3U6E - chains A and B of the 3 polymer chains in the assembly; structure by X-ray diffraction, 1.70 A resolution.

Chain A:
Protein: Formamidopyrimidine-DNA glycosylase
Source organism: Geobacillus stearothermophilus
Notes: EC 3.2.2.23
UniProt: P84131 (P84131_GEOSE); numbering as in UniProt (aligned over 2-274)
Amino-acid sequence (273 residues; numbered 2 to 274; the number before each row is that of its first residue):
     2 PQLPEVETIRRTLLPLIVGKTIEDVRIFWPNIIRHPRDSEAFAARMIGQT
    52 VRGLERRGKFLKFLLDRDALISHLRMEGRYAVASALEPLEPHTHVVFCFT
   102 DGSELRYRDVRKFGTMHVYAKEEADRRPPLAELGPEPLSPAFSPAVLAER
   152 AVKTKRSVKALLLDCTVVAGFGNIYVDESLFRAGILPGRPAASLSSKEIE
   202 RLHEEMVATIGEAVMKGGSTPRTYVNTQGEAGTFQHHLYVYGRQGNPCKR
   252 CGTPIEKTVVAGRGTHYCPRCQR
Unresolved in the structure: 217-237
Sequence notes: engineered mutation Cys166 (Gln in P84131)
Metal / ion sites: Zn2+: Cys249, Cys252, Cys269, Cys272
What the authors report for this chain:
  - binding site for the 16-nt DNA strand: Phe114
  - conformationally variable residues (order/disorder transition): Lys217 to His237

Chain B:
Molecule: 16-nt DNA strand
Sequence (16 nucleotides; row label = number of the first residue in the row):
     1 AGGTAGATCCAGACGC
Unresolved in the structure: 1, 15-16

Interface between chain A and chain B:
Pairs across the interface - 15 pairs, chain A then chain B:
  Trp30(A) - DC10(B)  hydrogen bond to the phosphate
  Asn32(A) - DC10(B)  hydrogen bond to the phosphate
  Val111(A) - DA11(B)  sugar contact
  Val111(A) - DG12(B)  sugar contact
  Arg112(A) - DC10(B)  sugar contact
  Arg112(A) - DA11(B)  hydrogen bond to the base
  Arg112(A) - DG12(B)  hydrogen bond to the sugar
  Lys113(A) - DC10(B)  phosphate contact
  Lys113(A) - DA11(B)  salt bridge to the phosphate
  Phe114(A) - DC9(B)  base contact
  Phe114(A) - DC10(B)  sugar contact
  Thr155(A) - DT4(B)  hydrogen bond to the phosphate
  Lys156(A) - DT4(B)  hydrogen bond to the phosphate
  Arg157(A) - DT4(B)  salt bridge to the phosphate
  Arg157(A) - DA5(B)  phosphate contact
Interface residues without a listed pair, chain A (11 interface residues in all): His93, Lys154

Overview:
Chain A and chain B form an interface of 11 and 6 residues respectively; the contacts include 6 hydrogen bonds
and 2 salt bridges. Polar contacts include Arg112(A)-DA11(B), Arg112(A)-DG12(B) and Trp30(A)-DC10(B). From the
paper: a binding site for the 16-nt DNA strand at Phe114(A); conformational variability at Lys217(A).
Here chain A is Formamidopyrimidine-DNA glycosylase (Geobacillus stearothermophilus) and chain B is a 16-nt
DNA strand. Entry 3U6E (MutM set 1 TpGo) was determined by X-ray diffraction (same publication as 3U6D, 3U6L,
3U6M, 3U6O, 3U6P and 3U6S).
